Entry 6BMH (X-ray diffraction, 2.30 A resolution); this record covers chains A and B.

== Chain A ==
Molecule: Antigen-presenting glycoprotein CD1d2
From: Mus musculus
UniProt: P11610 (CD1D2_MOUSE); residues 4-279 here correspond to UniProt positions 22-297 (UniProt number = residue number + 18)
Chain sequence (276 residues; numbered 4 to 279; the number before each row is that of its first residue):
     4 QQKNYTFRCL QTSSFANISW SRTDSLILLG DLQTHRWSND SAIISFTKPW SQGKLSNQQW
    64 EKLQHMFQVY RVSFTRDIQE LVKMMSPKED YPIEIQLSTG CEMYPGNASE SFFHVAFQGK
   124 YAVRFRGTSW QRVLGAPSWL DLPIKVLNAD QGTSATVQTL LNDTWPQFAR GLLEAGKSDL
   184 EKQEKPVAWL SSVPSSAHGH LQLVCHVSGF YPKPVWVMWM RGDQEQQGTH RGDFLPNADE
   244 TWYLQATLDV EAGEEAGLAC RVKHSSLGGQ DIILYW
Unresolved in the structure: 4-6
Disulfide bonds: Cys208-Cys263
Glycans and other covalent adducts: N-acetylglucosamine (NAG) linked to Asn42, Asn165
Differences from the reference sequence: conflict Ile46 (Thr64 in P11610)
Small-molecule neighbours: F61 (N-[(2S,3S,4R)-1-(alpha-D-galactopyranosyloxy)-3,4-dihydroxyoctadecan-2-yl]undecanamide): Cys12, Gln14, Met69, Phe70, Val72, Tyr73, Ser76, Phe77, Arg79, Asp80, Ile81, Leu84, Val85, Leu100, Thr102, Phe116, Val118, Phe120, Val126, Trp133, Leu143, Pro146, Leu150, Asp153, Gly155, Thr156, Thr159, Val160, Leu163, Trp168
From the paper describing this entry:
  - conformationally variable residues (side-chain flip): Phe70
  - contacts within the chain: Phe70-Trp168
  - specificity-determining residues: Ile30, Thr102, Phe116, Trp168
  - binding site for F61: Phe70, Trp168

== Chain B ==
Molecule: Beta-2-microglobulin
From: Mus musculus
UniProt: P01887 (B2MG_MOUSE); residues 1-99 here correspond to UniProt positions 21-119 (UniProt number = residue number + 20)
Chain sequence (99 residues; numbered 1 to 99; the number before each row is that of its first residue):
     1 IQKTPQIQVY SRHPPENGKP NILNCYVTQF HPPHIEIQML KNGKKIPKVE MSDMSFSKDW
    61 SFYILAHTEF TPTETDTYAC RVKHASMAEP KTVYWDRDM
Unresolved in the structure: 1
Disulfide bonds: Cys25-Cys80

== Interface between chain A and chain B ==
Pairs across the interface - 56 pairs, chain A then chain B:
  Leu13(A) with Ser55(B); Phe56(B)
  Gln14(A) with Phe56(B)
  Thr15(A) with Pro33(B); Phe56(B); Phe62(B)
  Ser17(A) with Pro33(B); His34(B)
  Leu29(A) with Met54(B); Ser55(B)
  Gln36(A) with Asp53(B), hydrogen bond
  Arg39(A) with Asp53(B), salt bridge
  Glu97(A) with His31(B); Pro32(B); Pro33(B); His34(B), salt bridge
  Gln99(A) with Phe56(B); Trp60(B), hydrogen bond (side chain-backbone); Phe62(B)
  Leu100(A) with Phe56(B)
  His117(A) with Trp60(B)
  Ala119(A) with Trp60(B), hydrophobic
  Gln121(A) with His31(B)
  Gly122(A) with His31(B)
  Tyr124(A) with Trp60(B)
  Val190(A) with Pro14(B), hydrophobic
  Trp192(A) with Ser11(B); His13(B); Pro14(B), hydrophobic; Pro15(B)
  Ser194(A) with Arg97(B); Asp98(B), hydrogen bond (side chain-backbone)
  Ser195(A) with Asp98(B)
  Val196(A) with Asp98(B); Met99(B), hydrophobic
  Val207(A) with Asp98(B)
  His209(A) with Arg97(B); Met99(B)
  Ser211(A) with Arg12(B), hydrogen bond (side chain-backbone)
  Gly212(A) with Arg12(B)
  Leu238(A) with Gln8(B); Tyr10(B); Tyr26(B), hydrophobic
  Pro239(A) with Tyr10(B), hydrogen bond (backbone-side chain); Tyr26(B), hydrophobic; Leu65(B)
  Asn240(A) with Tyr10(B); Arg12(B); Asn24(B), hydrogen bond; Leu65(B)
  Ala241(A) with Leu65(B); His67(B)
  Asp242(A) with Arg12(B), salt bridge
  Thr244(A) with Arg12(B), hydrogen bond
  Tyr246(A) with Tyr10(B), hydrophobic
  Gln248(A) with Met99(B)
Also at the interface, not in a pair above, chain A (37 interface residues in all): Arg11, Leu31, Ser101, Glu105, Val118
Also at the interface, not in a pair above, chain B (26 interface residues in all): Lys58, Tyr63

== Summary ==
The interface between chain A and chain B involves 37 residues on one side and 26 on the other; the contacts
include 7 hydrogen bonds and 3 salt bridges. Among the polar pairs are Arg39(A)-Asp53(B), Glu97(A)-His34(B)
and Asp242(A)-Arg12(B). The paper reports a binding site for F61 at Phe70(A) and Trp168(A); specificity
determinants Ile30(A), Thr102(A) and Phe116(A) among others.
Here chain A is Antigen-presenting glycoprotein CD1d2 and chain B is Beta-2-microglobulin, both from Mus
musculus. Entry 6BMH (Crystal structure of MHC-I like protein) was determined by X-ray diffraction together
with 6BMK from the same study.
